Entry 8SOD (electron microscopy, 3.40 A resolution); this record covers chains E and F of the 6 polymer chains in the assembly.

== Chain E ==
Name: Guanine nucleotide-binding protein G(I)/G(S)/G(T) subunit beta-1
Source organism: Bos taurus
UniProtKB: P62871 (GBB1_BOVIN); numbering as in UniProt (aligned over 1-340)
Sequence (340 residues; numbered 1 to 340; the number before each row is that of its first residue):
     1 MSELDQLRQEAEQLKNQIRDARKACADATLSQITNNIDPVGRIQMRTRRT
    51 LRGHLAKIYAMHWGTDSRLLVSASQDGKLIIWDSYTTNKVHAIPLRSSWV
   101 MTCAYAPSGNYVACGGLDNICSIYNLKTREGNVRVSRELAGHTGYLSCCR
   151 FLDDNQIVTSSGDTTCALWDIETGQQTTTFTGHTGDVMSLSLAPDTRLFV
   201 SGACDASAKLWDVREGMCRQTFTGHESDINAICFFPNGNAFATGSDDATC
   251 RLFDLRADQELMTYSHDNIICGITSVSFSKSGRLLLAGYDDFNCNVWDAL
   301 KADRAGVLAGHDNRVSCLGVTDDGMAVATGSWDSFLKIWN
Disordered / not traced: 1
UniProt features mapped onto this chain:
  - modified residue: Ser2 (N-acetylserine), His266 (Phosphohistidine)

== Chain F ==
Name: Guanine nucleotide-binding protein G(I)/G(S)/G(O) subunit gamma-2
Source organism: Bos taurus
UniProtKB: P63212 (GBG2_BOVIN); numbering as in UniProt (aligned over 1-71)
Sequence (77 residues; numbered -5 to 71; the number before each row is that of its first residue; numbers below 1 keep their minus sign (His-5 is residue -5)):
    -5 HHHHHHMASNNTASIAQARKLVEQLKMEANIDRIKVSKAAADLMAYCEAH
    45 AKEDPLLTPVPASENPFREKKFFSAIL
Disordered / not traced: -5 to 3, 68-71
Construct notes: expression tag (-5 to 0); engineered mutation Ser68 (Cys in P63212)
UniProt features mapped onto this chain:
  - modified residue: Ala2 (N-acetylalanine)

== How chain E and chain F interact ==
Pairs across the interface (86):
  Glu3(E) with Ile9(F); Arg13(F), salt bridge
  Leu4(E) with Ser8(F); Ala12(F), hydrophobic
  Leu7(E) with Ala12(F); Arg13(F); Val16(F)
  Glu10(E) with Val16(F)
  Ala11(E) with Leu15(F), hydrophobic; Val16(F), hydrophobic; Leu19(F)
  Leu14(E) with Leu19(F); Lys20(F); Ala23(F), hydrophobic
  Lys15(E) with Leu19(F)
  Ile18(E) with Leu19(F); Ala23(F), hydrophobic; Arg27(F)
  Ala21(E) with Arg27(F)
  Arg22(E) with Arg27(F)
  Cys25(E) with Arg27(F); Ile28(F); Lys29(F); Val30(F), hydrogen bond (backbone-backbone)
  Ala26(E) with Val30(F), hydrophobic
  Asp27(E) with Val30(F); Ser31(F), hydrogen bond
  Ala28(E) with Val30(F)
  Leu30(E) with Ala34(F), hydrophobic
  Ile33(E) with Ser31(F); Ala34(F), hydrophobic
  Ile37(E) with Met38(F), hydrophobic
  Val40(E) with Leu51(F), hydrophobic
  Arg48(E) with Phe61(F); Arg62(F)
  Arg49(E) with Pro60(F); Phe61(F), hydrogen bond (side chain-backbone)
  Arg68(E) with Phe67(F)
  Ser84(E) with Phe61(F)
  Tyr85(E) with Pro60(F); Phe61(F), hydrophobic; Phe67(F)
  Met217(E) with Met21(F), hydrophobic
  Cys218(E) with Gln18(F), hydrogen bond (backbone-side chain); Met21(F)
  Arg219(E) with Glu22(F)
  Gln220(E) with Ile25(F)
  Thr221(E) with Glu22(F), hydrogen bond
  Phe235(E) with Leu37(F), hydrophobic; Tyr40(F), hydrophobic; Cys41(F), hydrophobic
  Asn237(E) with Leu37(F); Tyr40(F)
  Asp254(E) with Ala33(F); Leu37(F)
  Arg256(E) with Arg27(F); Ile28(F), hydrogen bond (backbone-backbone); Ala33(F); Asp36(F), salt bridge
  Ala257(E) with Ile28(F)
  Asp258(E) with Ile25(F); Arg27(F), salt bridge
  Gln259(E) with Val30(F)
  Leu261(E) with Val30(F), hydrophobic; Leu37(F), hydrophobic
  Ser279(E) with Asp48(F), hydrogen bond; Leu50(F)
  Lys280(E) with Glu47(F); Asp48(F)
  Ser281(E) with Tyr40(F); Cys41(F); His44(F); Asp48(F), hydrogen bond
  Arg283(E) with Leu51(F)
  Leu284(E) with Leu50(F); Leu51(F)
  Asp323(E) with Pro49(F)
  Gly324(E) with Pro49(F); Leu50(F)
  Met325(E) with Pro49(F), hydrophobic; Pro60(F)
  Ala326(E) with Phe61(F), hydrophobic
  Val327(E) with Leu50(F), hydrophobic
  Ile338(E) with Phe61(F), hydrophobic
  Asn340(E) with Asn59(F), hydrogen bond; Phe61(F)
Also at the interface, not in a pair above, chain E (59 interface residues in all): Ile43, Met45, Arg46, Trp63, Thr86, Pro236, Ala240, Leu252, Gly282, Leu300, Val320
Also at the interface, not in a pair above, chain F (40 interface residues in all): Asp26, Ala45, Glu58, Lys64

== In short ==
59 residues of chain E and 40 residues of chain F are in contact, with 9 hydrogen bonds and 3 salt bridges.
Among the polar pairs are Glu3(E)-Arg13(F), Arg256(E)-Asp36(F) and Asp258(E)-Arg27(F).
Here chain E is Guanine nucleotide-binding protein G(I)/G(S)/G(T) subunit beta-1 and chain F is Guanine
nucleotide-binding protein G(I)/G(S)/G(O) subunit gamma-2, both from Bos taurus. Entry 8SOD (Phosphoinositide
phosphate 3 kinase gamma bound with ADP and two Gbetagamma subunits in State 1) was determined by electron
microscopy, deposited together with 8SO9, 8SOA, 8SOB, 8SOC and 8SOE.
